Entry 3ERF (X-ray diffraction, 2.23 A resolution); this record covers chain A.

== Chain A ==
Protein: Glutathione S-transferase 2
Source organism: Saccharomyces cerevisiae
Notes: EC 2.5.1.18
UniProt: Q12390 (GST2_YEAST); numbering as in UniProt (aligned over 1-233)
Chain sequence (233 residues; each row starts with the number of its first residue):
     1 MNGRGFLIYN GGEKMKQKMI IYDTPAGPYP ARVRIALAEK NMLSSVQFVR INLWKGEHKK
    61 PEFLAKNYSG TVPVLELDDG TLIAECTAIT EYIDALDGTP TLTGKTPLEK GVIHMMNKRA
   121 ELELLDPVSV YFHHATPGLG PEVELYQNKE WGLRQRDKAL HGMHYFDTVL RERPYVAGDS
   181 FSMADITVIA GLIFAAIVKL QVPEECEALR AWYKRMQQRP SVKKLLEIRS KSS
Disordered / not traced: 1-18, 227-233
Curated features (UniProtKB/Swiss-Prot):
  - binding site (glutathione): Tyr29, His58, Val72, Glu85, Cys86, His133
  - mutagenesis: Gly27 (G27A: Reduced enzyme activity; G27C/F/S: Loss of enzyme activity), Ser129 (S129A: Reduced enzyme activity), His133 (H133A: Loss of enzyme activity)
Reported in the primary citation:
  - mutagenesis - G27A, S129A: decreased catalytic activity
  - mutagenesis - G27F, H133A: abolished catalytic activity
  - mutagenesis - T24Y: unchanged catalytic activity on NBD-Cl
  - mutagenesis - G27C, G27S: abolished catalytic activity on NBD-Cl
  - catalytic residues: Ser129, His133

== Summary ==
From UniProt: 6 glutathione-binding residues and 3 mutagenesis sites. From the paper: catalytic residues
Ser129 and His133; G27A and S129A reduce catalytic activity; 7 substitutions were tested in all.
Chain A is Glutathione S-transferase 2 (Saccharomyces cerevisiae); the structure, Crystal structure of Gtt2
from Saccharomyces cerevisiae, was determined by X-ray diffraction, deposited together with 3ERG and 3IBH.
